Entry 4KSS (X-ray diffraction, 7.58 A resolution (low resolution: residue-level contacts below are approximate; hydrogen-bond / salt-bridge calls are withheld)); this record covers chains B and C of the 6 polymer chains in the assembly.

[Chain B (and C)]
Molecule: Type II secretion system protein E, hemolysin-coregulated protein
From: Vibrio cholerae O1
Notes: fragment: T2SS EpsE, P37093 residues 100-503, Q02UZ4; chain C of this document is another copy of the same molecule, construct and numbering; everything in this record applies to it too
Reference sequence: chimeric construct of P37093, Q02UZ4: residues 100-503 from P37093 (GSPE_VIBCH) positions 100-503 (same numbers); residues 511-671 from Q02UZ4 positions 2-162 (UniProt number = residue number - 509)
Chain sequence (581 residues; numbered 99 to 679; the number before each row is that of its first residue):
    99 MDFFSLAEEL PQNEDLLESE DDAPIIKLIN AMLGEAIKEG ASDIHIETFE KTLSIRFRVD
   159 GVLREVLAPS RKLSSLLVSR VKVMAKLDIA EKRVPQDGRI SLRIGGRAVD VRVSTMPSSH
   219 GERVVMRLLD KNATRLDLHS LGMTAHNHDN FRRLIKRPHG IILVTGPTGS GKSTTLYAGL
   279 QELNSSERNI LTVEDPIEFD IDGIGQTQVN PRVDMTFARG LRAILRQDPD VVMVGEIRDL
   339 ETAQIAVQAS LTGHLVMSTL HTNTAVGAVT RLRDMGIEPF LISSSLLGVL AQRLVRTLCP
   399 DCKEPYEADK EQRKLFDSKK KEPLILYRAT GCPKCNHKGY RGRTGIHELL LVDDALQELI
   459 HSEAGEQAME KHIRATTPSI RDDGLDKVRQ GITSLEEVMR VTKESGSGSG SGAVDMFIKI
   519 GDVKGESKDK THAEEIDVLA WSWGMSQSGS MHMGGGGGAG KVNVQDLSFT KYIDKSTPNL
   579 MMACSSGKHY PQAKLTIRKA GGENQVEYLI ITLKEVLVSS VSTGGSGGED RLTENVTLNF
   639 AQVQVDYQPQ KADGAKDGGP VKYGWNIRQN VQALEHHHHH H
Not modelled in the structure: 99-120, 201-205, 230-234, 415-419, 501-510, 552-556, 672-679
Construct notes: expression tag (99, 672-679); linker (504-510)
UniProt features mapped onto this chain:
  - binding site (Zn(2+)): C397, C400, C430, C433

[Chain B / chain C interface]
Pairs across the interface - 130 pairs, chain B then chain C:
  D141(B) with D326(C)
  H143(B) with N287(C); Q325(C); D326(C)
  F147(B) with D300(C); G301(C); I302(C)
  E148(B) with D298(C)
  R154(B) with S283(C); S284(C); R286(C)
  R156(B) with N287(C); D326(C); D328(C)
  L161(B) with S284(C); E285(C); R286(C); N287(C); D328(C)
  E163(B) with S284(C)
  R191(B) with V311(C)
  V192(B) with V311(C); R317(C)
  P193(B) with M313(C); A321(C)
  D195(B) with R324(C)
  S212(B) with R324(C); Q325(C)
  T213(B) with Q325(C)
  M214(B) with T305(C); A321(C); I322(C); Q325(C)
  P215(B) with T305(C)
  S216(B) with Q304(C); T305(C)
  S217(B) with D298(C); Q304(C)
  H218(B) with D298(C)
  R221(B) with N287(C); L289(C); Q325(C)
  V223(B) with Q325(C)
  R225(B) with L323(C); R324(C); D326(C)
  H359(B) with L349(C); T350(C)
  T360(B) with L349(C)
  N361(B) with H257(C); S348(C); L349(C); G351(C)
  T368(B) with F378(C)
  R369(B) with Q346(C)
  R371(B) with F378(C)
  D372(B) with L349(C); F378(C); L379(C)
  G463(B) with H459(C)
  E464(B) with F378(C); S382(C)
  Q465(B) with D452(C); Q455(C); E456(C)
  T500(B) with P256(C)
  A511(B) with G625(C); E627(C)
  V512(B) with E627(C); D628(C)
  M514(B) with S624(C); G625(C)
  L537(B) with S624(C); G625(C)
  A538(B) with G623(C); S624(C)
  W539(B) with T621(C); G622(C); G623(C); L630(C)
  S540(B) with T621(C); G622(C)
  W541(B) with M579(C); S620(C); T621(C)
  G542(B) with V619(C)
  M543(B) with M579(C); C582(C); S583(C); S618(C); V619(C)
  S544(B) with S617(C)
  Q545(B) with C582(C); S583(C); V616(C); S617(C)
  G547(B) with L615(C)
  S548(B) with N637(C)
  M549(B) with H587(C); E613(C); L615(C); N637(C); F638(C); A639(C); R666(C)
  H550(B) with N637(C); F638(C); I665(C); R666(C)
  M551(B) with R666(C)
  V560(B) with S583(C)
  Y606(B) with L630(C)
  Y645(B) with E524(C); I571(C); D572(C); K573(C); P576(C)
  P647(B) with K573(C)
  V659(B) with K573(C); P576(C); N577(C)
  K660(B) with P576(C)
  Y661(B) with P576(C); M579(C); M580(C); S583(C)
  G662(B) with M580(C)
  W663(B) with S583(C); S584(C)
  Q670(B) with M580(C)
Other interface residues (no listed pair), chain B (68 interface residues in all): E145, T150, V222, R498, I595, L607, V643, D655
Other interface residues (no listed pair), chain C (74 interface residues in all): I295, G303, A453, V562, G585, G626

[In short]
Chain B and chain C form an interface of 68 and 74 residues respectively. UniProt lists 4 Zn2+-binding
residues on chain B.
Both chains are Type II secretion system protein E, hemolysin-coregulated protein (Vibrio cholerae O1). Entry
4KSS (Crystal Structure of Vibrio cholerae ATPase GspsE Hexamer) was determined by X-ray diffraction (same
publication as 4KSR).
